PDB entry 4IHJ | X-ray diffraction, 2.00 A resolution | chains A and B of the 6 polymer chains in the assembly

# Chain A
Protein: Tubulin alpha-1B chain
From: Bos taurus
UniProtKB: P81947 (TBA1B_BOVIN); residues 1-450 here = UniProt positions 1-450
Sequence (450 residues; each row starts with the number of its first residue):
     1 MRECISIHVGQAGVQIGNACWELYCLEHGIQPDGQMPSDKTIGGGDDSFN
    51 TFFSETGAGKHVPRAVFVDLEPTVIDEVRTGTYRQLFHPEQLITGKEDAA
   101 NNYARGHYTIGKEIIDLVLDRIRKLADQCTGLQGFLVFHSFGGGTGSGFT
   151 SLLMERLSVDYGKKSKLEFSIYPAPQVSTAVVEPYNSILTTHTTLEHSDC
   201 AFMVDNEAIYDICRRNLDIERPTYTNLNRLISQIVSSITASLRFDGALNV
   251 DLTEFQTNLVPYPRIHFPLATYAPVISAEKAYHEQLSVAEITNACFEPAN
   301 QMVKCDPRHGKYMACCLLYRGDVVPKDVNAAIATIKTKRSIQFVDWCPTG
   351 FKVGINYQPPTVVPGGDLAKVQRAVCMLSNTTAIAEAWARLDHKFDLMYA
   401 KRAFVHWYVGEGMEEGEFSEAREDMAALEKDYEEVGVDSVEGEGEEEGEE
Unresolved in the structure: 440-447
Ion coordination: Ca2+: Asp39, Thr41, Gly44, Glu55
Small-molecule neighbours: GTP (guanosine-5'-triphosphate): Val9, Gly10, Gln11, Ala12, Gln15, Ile16, Asp69, Asp98, Ala99, Ala100, Asn101, Ser140, Gly142, Gly143, Gly144, Thr145, Gly146, Ile171, Pro173, Val177, Ser178, Thr179, Glu183, Asn206, Tyr224, Leu227, Asn228, Ile231
From the paper describing this entry:
  - conformationally variable residues (order/disorder transition): Ser439 to Glu447

# Chain B
Protein: Tubulin beta-2B chain
From: Bos taurus
UniProtKB: Q6B856 (TBB2B_BOVIN); the author numbering skips numbers that UniProt does not, so the offset changes along the chain: 1-42 = UniProt 1-42; 45-360 = UniProt 43-358; 369-455 = UniProt 359-445
Sequence (445 residues; row label = number of the first residue in the row; note: 10 numbers in that range are skipped by the numbering (no residue carries them; nothing is unmodelled there)):
     1 MREIVHIQAGQCGNQIGAKFWEVISDEHGIDPTGSYHGDSDL
    45 QLERINVYYNEATGNKYVPRAILVDLEPGTMDSVRSGPFGQIFRPDNFVF
    95 GQSGAGNNWAKGHYTEGAELVDSVLDVVRKESESCDCLQGFQLTHSLGGG
   145 TGSGMGTLLISKIREEYPDRIMNTFSVMPSPKVSDTVVEPYNATLSVHQL
   195 VENTDETYCIDNEALYDICFRTLKLTTPTYGDLNHLVSATMSGVTTCLRF
   245 PGQLNADLRKLAVNMVPFPRLHFFMPGFAPLTSRGSQQYRALTVPELTQQ
   295 MFDSKNMMAACDPRHGRYLTVAAIFRGRMSMKEVDEQMLNVQNKNSSYFV
   345 EWIPNNVKTAVCDIPP
   369 RGLKMSATFIGNSTAIQELFKRISEQFTAMFRRKAFLHWYTGEGMDEMEF
   419 TEAESNMNDLVSEYQQYQDATADEQGEFEEEEGEDEA
Unresolved in the structure: 278-283, 439-455
Swiss-Prot annotation at these positions:
  - motif: Met1 to Ile4 (MREI motif)
  - binding site (GTP): Gln11, Glu71, Ser140, Gly144, Thr145, Gly146, Asn206, Asn228
  - binding site (Mg(2+)): Glu71
  - modified residue: Ser40 (Phosphoserine), Thr57 (Phosphothreonine), Lys60 (N6-acetyllysine), Ser174 (Phosphoserine), Thr287 (Phosphothreonine), Thr292 (Phosphothreonine), Arg320 (Omega-N-methylarginine), Glu448 (5-glutamyl polyglutamate)
  - cross-link (Glycyl lysine isopeptide (Lys-Gly)): Lys60 (interchain with G-Cter in ubiquitin), Lys326 (interchain with G-Cter in ubiquitin)
Ion coordination: Mg2+: Gln11 (together with GDP); Ca2+ near Glu113 (its only coordinating residue here)
Small-molecule neighbours: GDP (guanosine-5'-diphosphate): Gly10, Gln11, Cys12, Gln15, Ile16, Asp69, Ala99, Asn101, Ser140, Gly142, Gly143, Gly144, Thr145, Gly146, Ser147, Val171, Pro173, Val177, Asp179, Glu183, Asn206, Leu209, Tyr224, Leu227, Asn228

# How chain A and chain B interact
Contacting residue pairs - 55 pairs, chain A then chain B:
  Gln11(A) - Gln247(B)  hydrogen bond
  Lys96(A) - Met1(B)  hydrogen bond (backbone-backbone)
  Lys96(A) - Asp130(B)  salt bridge
  Glu97(A) - Met1(B)
  Glu97(A) - Cys131(B)
  Glu97(A) - Arg164(B)  salt bridge
  Asp98(A) - Lys254(B)  salt bridge
  Ala100(A) - Arg253(B)
  Ala100(A) - Lys254(B)
  Ala100(A) - Val257(B)
  Asn101(A) - Lys254(B)
  Arg105(A) - Arg253(B)
  Pro175(A) - Asn349(B)
  Ser178(A) - Lys352(B)  hydrogen bond
  Thr179(A) - Gln247(B)
  Thr179(A) - Leu248(B)
  Thr179(A) - Asn258(B)  hydrogen bond (backbone-side chain)
  Ala180(A) - Asn258(B)
  Ala180(A) - Lys352(B)
  Val181(A) - Asn258(B)  hydrogen bond (backbone-side chain)
  Val181(A) - Ile347(B)  hydrophobic
  Val181(A) - Pro348(B)
  Tyr210(A) - Asp329(B)
  Glu220(A) - Lys326(B)
  Arg221(A) - Met325(B)
  Arg221(A) - Lys326(B)
  Arg221(A) - Asp329(B)  salt bridge
  Tyr224(A) - Gln247(B)
  Lys394(A) - Asn349(B)  hydrogen bond
  Leu397(A) - Glu345(B)
  Leu397(A) - Trp346(B)
  Leu397(A) - Pro348(B)  hydrophobic
  Met398(A) - Trp346(B)  hydrogen bond (backbone-backbone)
  Met398(A) - Ile347(B)  hydrophobic
  Met398(A) - Pro348(B)
  Lys401(A) - Phe262(B)
  Lys401(A) - Trp346(B)
  Lys401(A) - Ala438(B)
  Arg402(A) - Phe262(B)
  Ala403(A) - Pro261(B)
  Ala403(A) - Phe262(B)  hydrophobic
  Ala403(A) - Trp346(B)  hydrophobic
  Phe404(A) - Val257(B)
  Phe404(A) - Asn258(B)
  Phe404(A) - Val260(B)
  Phe404(A) - Pro261(B)  hydrogen bond (backbone-backbone)
  Phe404(A) - Thr314(B)
  Phe404(A) - Ile347(B)  hydrophobic
  His406(A) - Val260(B)
  His406(A) - Pro261(B)  hydrogen bond (side chain-backbone)
  His406(A) - Phe262(B)
  His406(A) - Pro263(B)
  Trp407(A) - Ala256(B)  hydrophobic
  Trp407(A) - Val257(B)
  Trp407(A) - Val260(B)  hydrogen bond (side chain-backbone)
Also at the interface, not in a pair above, chain A (26 interface residues in all): Val182
Also at the interface, not in a pair above, chain B (28 interface residues in all): Asp251, Asn350

# In short
26 residues of chain A face 28 of chain B across their interface, with 10 hydrogen bonds and 4 salt bridges.
Polar pairs include Lys96(A)-Asp130(B), Glu97(A)-Arg164(B) and Asp98(A)-Lys254(B). Chain A binds GTP. Bound to
chain B: GDP. From UniProt: 8 GTP-binding residues and Mg2+-binding residue Glu71(B) on chain B. From the
paper: conformational variability at Ser439(A).
Chain A is Tubulin alpha-1B chain and chain B is Tubulin beta-2B chain, both from Bos taurus; the structure,
Crystal structure of tubulin-stathmin-TTL-ADP complex, was determined by X-ray diffraction (same publication
as 4IIJ).
